9L41 - chains B and D of the 9 polymer chains in the assembly; structure by electron microscopy, 2.99 A resolution.

# Chain B (and D)
Name: Structural polyprotein
From: Western equine encephalitis virus
Notes: chain D of this document is another copy of the same molecule, construct and numbering; everything in this record applies to it too
UniProt: C7EPG2 (C7EPG2_WEEV); residues 5-422 here correspond to UniProt positions 320-737 (UniProt number = residue number + 315)
Amino-acid sequence (418 residues; numbered 5 to 422; the number before each row is that of its first residue):
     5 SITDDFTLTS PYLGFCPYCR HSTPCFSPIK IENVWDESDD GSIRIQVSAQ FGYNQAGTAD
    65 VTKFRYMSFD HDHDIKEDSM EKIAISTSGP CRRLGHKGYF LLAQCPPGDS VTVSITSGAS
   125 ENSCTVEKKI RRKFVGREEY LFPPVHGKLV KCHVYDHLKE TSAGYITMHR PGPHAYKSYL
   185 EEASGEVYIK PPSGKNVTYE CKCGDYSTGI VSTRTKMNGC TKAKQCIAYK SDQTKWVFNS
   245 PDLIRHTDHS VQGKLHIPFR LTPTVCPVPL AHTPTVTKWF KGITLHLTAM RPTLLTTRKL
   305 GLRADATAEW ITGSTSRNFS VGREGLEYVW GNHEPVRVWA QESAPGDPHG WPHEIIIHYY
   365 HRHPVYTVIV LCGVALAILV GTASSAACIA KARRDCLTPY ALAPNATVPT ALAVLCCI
Cystine bridges: C20-C128, C23-C29, C95-C109, C156-C270, C205-C230, C207-C224

# How chain B and chain D interact
Contacting residue pairs (4; chain B residue first):
  F19(B) with V149(D), hydrophobic
  Y22(B) with F146(D), hydrophobic
  H25(B) with R96(D)
  E131(B) with R295(D), salt bridge
Also at the interface, not in a pair above, chain B (6 interface residues in all): T129, V130

# In short
Chain B and chain D form an interface of 6 and 4 residues respectively, with 1 salt bridge. The salt-bridged
pair is E131(B)-R295(D).
Both chains are Structural polyprotein (Western equine encephalitis virus). Entry 9L41 (Structure of WEEV
strain 71V1658 virus-like particles (VLPs) in complex with human PCDH10 extracellular cadherin repeats ...)
was determined by electron microscopy (same publication as 9L3V).
